PDB entry 7B9C | X-ray diffraction, 2.40 A resolution | chains A and C of the 4 polymer chains in the assembly

# Chain A
Protein: Splicing factor 3B subunit 3
From: Mus musculus
UniProt: chimeric construct of Q921M3, Q15393: residues 1-760 from Q921M3 (SF3B3_MOUSE) positions 1-442 (offset varies); residues 768-1198 from Q15393 positions 768-1198 (same numbers)
Amino-acid sequence (899 residues; row label = number of the first residue in the row; note: 318 numbers in that range are skipped by the numbering (no residue carries them; nothing is unmodelled there); numbers below 1 keep their minus sign (Gly-9 is residue -9)):
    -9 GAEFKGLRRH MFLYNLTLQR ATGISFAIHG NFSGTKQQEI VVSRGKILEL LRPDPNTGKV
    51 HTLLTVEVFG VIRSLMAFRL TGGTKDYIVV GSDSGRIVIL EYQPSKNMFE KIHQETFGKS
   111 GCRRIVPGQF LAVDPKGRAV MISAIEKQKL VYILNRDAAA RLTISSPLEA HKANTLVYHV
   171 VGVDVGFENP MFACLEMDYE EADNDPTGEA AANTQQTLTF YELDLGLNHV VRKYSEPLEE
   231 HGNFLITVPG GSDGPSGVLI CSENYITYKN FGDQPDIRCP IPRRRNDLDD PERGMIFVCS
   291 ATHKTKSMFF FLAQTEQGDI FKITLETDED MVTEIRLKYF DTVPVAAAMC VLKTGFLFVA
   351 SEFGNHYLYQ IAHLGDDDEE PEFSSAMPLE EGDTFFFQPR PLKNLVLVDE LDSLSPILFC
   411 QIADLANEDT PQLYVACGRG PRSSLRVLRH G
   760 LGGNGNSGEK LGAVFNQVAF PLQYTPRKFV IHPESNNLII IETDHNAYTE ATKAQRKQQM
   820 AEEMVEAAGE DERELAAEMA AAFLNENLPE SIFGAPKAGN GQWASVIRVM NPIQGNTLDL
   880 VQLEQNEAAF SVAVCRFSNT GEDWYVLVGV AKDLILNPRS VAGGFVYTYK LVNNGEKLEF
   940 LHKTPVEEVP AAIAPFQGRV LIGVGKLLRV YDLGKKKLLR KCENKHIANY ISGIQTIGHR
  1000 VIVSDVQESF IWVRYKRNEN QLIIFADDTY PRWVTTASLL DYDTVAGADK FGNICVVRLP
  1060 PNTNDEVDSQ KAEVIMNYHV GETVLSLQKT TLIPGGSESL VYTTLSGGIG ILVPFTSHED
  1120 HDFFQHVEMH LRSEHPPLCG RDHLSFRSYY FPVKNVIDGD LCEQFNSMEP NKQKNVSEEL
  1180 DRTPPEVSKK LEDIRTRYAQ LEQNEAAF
Not modelled in the structure: -9 to -3, 760-772, 1199-1207
Differences from the reference sequence: expression tag (-9 to 0, 1199-1207); linker (761-767)
UniProt features mapped onto this chain:
  - region: Glu105 to Gln119 (Interaction with PHF5A, SF3B1 and SF3B5), Asn145 to Tyr168 (Interaction with PHF5A, SF3B1 and SF3B5), Asp193 to His231 (Interaction with SF3B1 and SF3B5), Arg786 to His804 (Interaction with SF3B1 and SF3B5), Thr1028 to Lys1049 (Interaction with SF3B1)
  - site: Gly284 (Interaction with SF3B5), Glu306 (Interaction with SF3B5), Glu352 (Interaction with SF3B5), Arg429 (Interaction with SF3B5), Asn916 (Interaction with SF3B5), Asn988 (Interaction with SF3B1), Lys1171 (Interaction with SF3B1)
  - modified residue: Ser156 (Phosphoserine)

# Chain C
Protein: Splicing factor 3B subunit 1
From: Homo sapiens
UniProt: O75533 (SF3B1_HUMAN); numbering as in UniProt (aligned over 453-1304)
Amino-acid sequence (852 residues; row label = number of the first residue in the row):
   453 MKSVNDQPSG NLPFLKPDDI QYFDKLLVDV DESTLSPEEQ KERKIMKLLL KIKNGTPPMR
   513 KAALRQITDK AREFGAGPLF NQILPLLMSP TLEDQERHLL VKVIDRILYK LDDLVRPYVH
   573 KILVVIEPLL IDEDYYARVE GREIISNLAK AAGLATMIST MRPDIDNMDE YVRNTTARAF
   633 AVVASALGIP SLLPFLKAVC KSKKSWQARH TGIKIVQQIA ILMGCAILPH LRSLVEIIEH
   693 GLVDEQQKVR TISALAIAAL AEAATPYGIE SFDSVLKPLW KGIRQHRGKG LAAFLKAIGY
   753 LIPLMDAEYA NYYTREVMLI LIREFQSPDE EMKKIVLKVV KQCCGTDGVE ANYIKTEILP
   813 PFFKHFWQHR MALDRRNYRQ LVDTTVELAN KVGAAEIISR IVDDLKDEAE QYRKMVMETI
   873 EKIMGNLGAA DIDHKLEEQL IDGILYAFQE QTTEDSVMLN GFGTVVNALG KRVKPYLPQI
   933 CGTVLWRLNN KSAKVRQQAA DLISRTAVVM KTCQEEKLMG HLGVVLYEYL GEEYPEVLGS
   993 ILGALKAIVN VIGMHKMTPP IKDLLPRLTP ILKNRHEKVQ ENCIDLVGRI ADRGAEYVSA
  1053 REWMRICFEL LELLKAHKKA IRRATVNTFG YIAKAIGPHD VLATLLNNLK VQERQNRVCT
  1113 TVAIAIVAET CSPFTVLPAL MNEYRVPELN VQNGVLKSLS FLFEYIGEMG KDYIYAVTPL
  1173 LEDALMDRDL VHRQTASAVV QHMSLGVYGF GCEDSLNHLL NYVWPNVFET SPHVIQAVMG
  1233 ALEGLRVAIG PCRMLQYCLQ GLFHPARKVR DVYWKIYNSI YIGSQDALIA HYPRIYNDDK
  1293 NTYIRYELDY IL
Not modelled in the structure: 453-462
UniProt features mapped onto this chain:
  - region: Gly529 to Arg568 (Interaction with SF3B14), Gln547 to His550 (Interaction with PHF5A), Glu1156, Tyr1157 (Interaction with PHF5A)
  - site: Pro469 (Interaction with RNA), Tyr587 (Interaction with RNA), Glu592 (Interaction with PHF5A), Lys602 (Interaction with SF3B3), Cys677 (Interaction with SF3B3), Cys1035 (Interaction with RNA), Tyr1049 (Interaction with RNA), Leu1141 (Interaction with RNA), Glu1205 (Interaction with SF3B3)
  - modified residue: Ser488 (Phosphoserine), Lys554 (N6-acetyllysine), Lys562 (N6-acetyllysine)
  - mutagenesis: Lys700 (K700E: Does not affect the stability of the SF3B complex interaction with U2AF65. Does not decrease the affinity to RNA)
Small-molecule neighbours: spliceostatin A (form II) (SJT): Leu1066, Lys1067, Ala1068, His1069, Arg1074, Arg1075, Val1078, Val1110, Cys1111, Val1114, Phe1153, Tyr1157
What the authors report for this chain:
  - mutagenesis - V1078A, V1078I: increased growth in response to SSA and SD6

# Chain A / chain C interface
Contacting residue pairs (80):
  Thr71(A) with Leu680(C)
  Gly72(A) with Tyr719(C)
  Gly73(A) with Tyr719(C)
  Gly111(A) with Asp1278(C)
  Cys112(A) with Asp1278(C), hydrogen bond (backbone-side chain)
  Arg113(A) with Ile1274(C), hydrogen bond (side chain-backbone); Gly1275(C), hydrogen bond (side chain-backbone); Ser1276(C); Gln1277(C)
  Arg114(A) with Tyr1273(C); Gln1277(C), hydrogen bond (backbone-side chain)
  Arg146(A) with Cys677(C); Thr717(C); Tyr719(C)
  Ala150(A) with Pro718(C)
  Phe177(A) with Pro681(C), hydrophobic
  Asn179(A) with Lys602(C)
  Asp214(A) with Lys602(C), salt bridge
  Leu217(A) with Tyr561(C), hydrophobic; Asn599(C); Lys602(C)
  His219(A) with Tyr561(C)
  Val221(A) with Tyr561(C)
  Leu408(A) with Leu1304(C), hydrophobic
  Arg786(A) with Leu1304(C)
  Lys787(A) with Leu1304(C)
  Phe889(A) with Ile1303(C); Leu1304(C)
  Leu915(A) with Tyr1298(C); Tyr1302(C), hydrophobic
  Asn916(A) with Tyr1298(C); Glu1299(C), hydrogen bond; Tyr1302(C), hydrogen bond
  Pro917(A) with Tyr1298(C)
  Arg918(A) with Tyr1298(C)
  Asn988(A) with Arg1286(C); Tyr1288(C)
  Tyr989(A) with Ile1303(C), hydrophobic
  Ser991(A) with Ile1303(C)
  Val1005(A) with Leu1300(C); Asp1301(C)
  Gln1006(A) with Tyr1284(C), hydrogen bond (side chain-backbone); Arg1286(C), hydrogen bond
  Thr1028(A) with Arg1245(C), hydrogen bond; Gln1248(C), hydrogen bond (backbone-side chain)
  Tyr1029(A) with Ile1241(C); Cys1244(C), hydrophobic; Arg1245(C), hydrogen bond
  Pro1030(A) with Cys1244(C); Gln1248(C)
  Trp1032(A) with Ala1282(C), hydrogen bond (side chain-backbone); Leu1300(C); Asp1301(C)
  Lys1049(A) with Leu1300(C), hydrogen bond (side chain-backbone); Asp1301(C); Tyr1302(C), hydrogen bond (side chain-backbone)
  Phe1050(A) with Ile1281(C), hydrophobic; Ala1282(C), hydrophobic; Leu1300(C), hydrophobic
  Glu1072(A) with Asp1206(C)
  Leu1084(A) with Leu1304(C), hydrophobic
  Gln1124(A) with Phe1202(C)
  Met1128(A) with Glu1160(C)
  Leu1143(A) with Tyr1200(C), hydrophobic
  Ser1144(A) with Tyr1200(C)
  Ser1147(A) with Tyr1200(C), hydrogen bond
  Tyr1148(A) with Asp1278(C); Ala1279(C)
  Tyr1149(A) with Asp1278(C); Ala1279(C); Ala1282(C), hydrophobic; His1283(C), hydrogen bond (backbone-side chain)
  Phe1150(A) with His1283(C)
  Pro1151(A) with Val1239(C); Ala1240(C); Ile1241(C); Gly1242(C)
  Val1152(A) with Gly1201(C)
  Lys1153(A) with Gly1203(C), hydrogen bond (side chain-backbone); Glu1205(C), salt bridge
Interface residues without a listed pair, chain A (50 interface residues in all): Lys109, Asp147, Ala148
Interface residues without a listed pair, chain C (48 interface residues in all): His682, Ala716, Pro1243, Pro1285, Arg1297

# Summary
Chain A and chain C form an interface of 50 and 48 residues respectively, with 17 hydrogen bonds and 2 salt
bridges. Among the polar pairs are Asp214(A)-Lys602(C), Lys1153(A)-Glu1205(C) and Cys112(A)-Asp1278(C).
Ligands of chain C: spliceostatin A (form II). The paper reports that V1078A and V1078I of chain C increase
growth in response to SSA and SD6.
Here chain A is Splicing factor 3B subunit 3 (Mus musculus) and chain C is Splicing factor 3B subunit 1 (Homo
sapiens). Entry 7B9C (Structure of a minimal SF3B core in complex with spliceostatin A (form I)) was
determined by X-ray diffraction, deposited together with 7B0I, 7B91, 7B92, 7OMF, 7ONB and 7OPI.
